Entry 7ZXY (electron microscopy, 3.15 A resolution); this record covers chains A and G of the 16 polymer chains in the assembly.

== Chain A ==
Name: Cytochrome b6
Organism: Synechocystis sp. PCC 6803
UniProtKB: Q57038 (CYB6_SYNY3); numbering as in UniProt (aligned over 1-222)
Amino-acid sequence (222 residues; each row starts with the number of its first residue):
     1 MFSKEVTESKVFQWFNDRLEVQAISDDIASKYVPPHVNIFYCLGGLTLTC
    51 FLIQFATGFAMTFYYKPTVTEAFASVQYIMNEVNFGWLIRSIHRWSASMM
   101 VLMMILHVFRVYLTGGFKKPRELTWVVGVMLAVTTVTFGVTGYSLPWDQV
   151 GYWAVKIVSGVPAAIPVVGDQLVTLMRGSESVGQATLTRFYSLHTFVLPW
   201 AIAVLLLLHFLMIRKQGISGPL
Unresolved in the structure: 1-2
Curated features (UniProtKB/Swiss-Prot):
  - binding site (heme b): Tyr-41, Arg-90, His-93, Arg-94, His-107, Arg-110, His-194, His-209, Ser-219
  - binding site (heme c): Cys-42, Arg-214, Ile-218
Glycans and other covalent adducts: heme c (HEC) linked to Cys-42

== Chain G ==
Name: Cytochrome b6-f complex subunit 5
Organism: Synechocystis sp. PCC 6803
UniProtKB: P74149 (PETG_SYNY3); residue numbers follow UniProt; this construct covers 1-37
Amino-acid sequence (37 residues; each row starts with the number of its first residue):
     1 MIEPLLLGIVLGLIPVTLAGLFVAAYLQYKRGNQFNL
Unresolved in the structure: 36-37

== How chain A and chain G interact ==
Residue-residue contacts (29):
  Pro-35(A) with Gln-34(G)
  His-36(A) with Gln-28(G)
  Asn-38(A) with Ala-24(G); Gln-28(G)
  Phe-40(A) with Thr-17(G); Gly-20(G); Leu-21(G)
  Arg-94(A) with Glu-3(G), salt bridge
  Trp-95(A) with Leu-5(G), hydrophobic; Leu-6(G), hydrophobic
  Ser-98(A) with Leu-6(G)
  Met-99(A) with Ile-9(G), hydrophobic
  Leu-102(A) with Leu-13(G), hydrophobic
  Ile-105(A) with Ile-14(G), hydrophobic
  Leu-106(A) with Leu-13(G); Ile-14(G), hydrophobic; Thr-17(G)
  Phe-109(A) with Ile-14(G), hydrophobic; Leu-18(G), hydrophobic; Leu-21(G)
  Arg-110(A) with Leu-21(G)
  Leu-113(A) with Leu-18(G), hydrophobic; Leu-21(G), hydrophobic; Phe-22(G), hydrophobic
  Tyr-143(A) with Met-1(G)
  Val-150(A) with Met-1(G)
  Pro-221(A) with Asn-33(G)
  Leu-222(A) with Ala-25(G), hydrophobic; Gln-28(G), hydrogen bond (backbone-side chain)
Interface residues without a listed pair, chain A (21 interface residues in all): Leu-43, Met-103, Thr-114
Interface residues without a listed pair, chain G (19 interface residues in all): Val-10, Phe-35

== In short ==
21 residues of chain A face 19 of chain G across their interface, with 1 hydrogen bond and 1 salt bridge.
Among the polar pairs are Arg-94(A)/Glu-3(G) and Leu-222(A)/Gln-28(G). From UniProt: 9 heme b-binding residues
and 3 heme c-binding residues on chain A.
Here chain A is Cytochrome b6 and chain G is Cytochrome b6-f complex subunit 5, both from Synechocystis sp.
PCC 6803. Entry 7ZXY (3.15 Angstrom cryo-EM structure of the dimeric cytochrome b6f complex from Synechocystis
sp. PCC 6803 with ...) was determined by electron microscopy, deposited together with 7R0W.
